PDB entry 5M12 | X-ray diffraction, 1.53 A resolution | chain A

== Chain A ==
Molecule: Alpha-galactosidase
Source organism: Thermotoga maritima
Notes: EC 3.2.1.22
UniProtKB: O33835 (O33835_THEMT); residue numbers follow UniProt; this construct covers 1-552
Sequence (575 residues; row label = number of the first residue in the row; numbers below 1 keep their minus sign (Met-22 is residue -22)):
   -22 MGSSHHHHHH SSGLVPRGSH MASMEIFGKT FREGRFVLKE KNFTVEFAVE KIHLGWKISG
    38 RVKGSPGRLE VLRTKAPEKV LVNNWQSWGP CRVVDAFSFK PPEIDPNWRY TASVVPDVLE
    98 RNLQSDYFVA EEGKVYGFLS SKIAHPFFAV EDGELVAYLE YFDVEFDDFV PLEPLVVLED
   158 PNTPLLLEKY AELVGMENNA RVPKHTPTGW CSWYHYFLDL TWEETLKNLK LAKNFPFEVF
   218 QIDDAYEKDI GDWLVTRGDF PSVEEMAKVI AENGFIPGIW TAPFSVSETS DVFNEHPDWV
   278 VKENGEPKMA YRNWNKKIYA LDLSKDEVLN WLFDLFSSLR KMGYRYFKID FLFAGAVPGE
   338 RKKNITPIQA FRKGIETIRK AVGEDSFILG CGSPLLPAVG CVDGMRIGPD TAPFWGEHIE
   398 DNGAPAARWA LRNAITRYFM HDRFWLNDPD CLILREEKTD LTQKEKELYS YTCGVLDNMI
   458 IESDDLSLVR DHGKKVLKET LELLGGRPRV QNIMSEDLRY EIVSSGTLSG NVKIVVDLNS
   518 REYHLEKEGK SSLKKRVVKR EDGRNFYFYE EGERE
Unresolved in the structure: -22 to -9, 526-552
Differences from the reference sequence: initiating methionine (-22); expression tag (-21 to 0)
Metal / ion sites: Mg2+: Asp419, Asp454
Residues lining bound ligands: 7D0 ((1R,2S,3S,4R,5S,6S)-5-[3,5-bis(fluoranyl)phenoxy]-1-(hydroxymethyl)bicyclo[4.1.0]heptane-2,3,4-triol): Trp65, Trp85, Trp190, Tyr191, Asp220, Asp221, Trp257, Asn290, Trp291, Lys325, Asp327, Phe328, Cys368, Arg383, Asp387, Gly400
What the authors report for this chain:
  - catalytic residues: Asp327, Asp387
  - binding site for 7D0: Trp190, Tyr191, Asp220, Asp221, Trp257, Lys325, Arg383, Asp387

== Overview ==
Bound to chain A: compound 7D0. Asp419 and Asp454 coordinate Mg2+. The paper reports catalytic residues Asp327
and Asp387; a binding site for 7D0 at Trp190, Tyr191 and Asp220 among others.
Chain A is Alpha-galactosidase (Thermotoga maritima); the structure, Structure of GH36 alpha-galactosidase
from Thermotoga maritima in complex with intact cyclopropyl-carbasugar, was determined by X-ray diffraction
together with 5M0X, 5M16 and 5M1I from the same study.
